3MF0 - chains A and B; structure by X-ray diffraction, 3.10 A resolution.

== Chain A (and B) ==
Protein: cGMP-specific 3', 5'-cyclic phosphodiesterase
From: Homo sapiens
Notes: EC 3.1.4.35; chain B of this document is another copy of the same molecule, construct and numbering; everything in this record applies to it too
UniProtKB: O76074 (PDE5A_HUMAN); residue numbers follow UniProt; this construct covers 89-518
Amino-acid sequence (432 residues; numbered 89 to 520; the number before each row is that of its first residue):
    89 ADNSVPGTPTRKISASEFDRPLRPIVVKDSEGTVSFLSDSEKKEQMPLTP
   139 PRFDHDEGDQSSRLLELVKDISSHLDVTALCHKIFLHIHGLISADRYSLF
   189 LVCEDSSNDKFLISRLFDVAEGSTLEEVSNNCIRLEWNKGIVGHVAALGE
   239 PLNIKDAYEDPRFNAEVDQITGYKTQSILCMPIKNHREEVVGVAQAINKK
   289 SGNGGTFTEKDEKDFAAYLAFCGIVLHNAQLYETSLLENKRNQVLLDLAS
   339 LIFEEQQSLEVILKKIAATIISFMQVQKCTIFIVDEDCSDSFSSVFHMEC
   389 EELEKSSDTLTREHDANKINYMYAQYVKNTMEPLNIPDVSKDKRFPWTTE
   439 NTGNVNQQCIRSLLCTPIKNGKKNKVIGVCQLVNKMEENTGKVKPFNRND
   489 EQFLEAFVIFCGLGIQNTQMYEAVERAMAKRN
Unresolved in the structure: 89-101, 128-145, 395-406, 436-445, 520 (chain B: 89-100, 131-146, 209-217, 395-408, 435-446)
Construct notes: engineered mutation S149 (Cys in O76074); expression tag (519-520)
Curated features (UniProtKB/Swiss-Prot):
  - modified residue: S102 (Phosphoserine)
What the authors report for this chain:
  - contacts within the chain: D107-S194 (hydrogen bond), R108-T322, R111-E326 (hydrogen bond), R111-R329 (hydrogen bond), S194-N485
  - post-translational modification sites: S102 (citing earlier work)
  - mutagenesis - C149S: increased expression

== Chain A / chain B interface ==
Residue-residue contacts (108; chain A residue first):
  E105(A) - K130(B)
  R111(A) - L324(B)
  F124(A) - Q331(B)  hydrogen bond (backbone-side chain)
  F124(A) - L334(B)  hydrophobic
  F124(A) - D335(B)  hydrogen bond (backbone-side chain)
  L125(A) - I101(B)  hydrophobic
  L125(A) - K328(B)
  L125(A) - Q331(B)
  L125(A) - V332(B)  hydrophobic
  L125(A) - D335(B)
  S126(A) - Q331(B)  hydrogen bond (backbone-side chain)
  D127(A) - K328(B)  salt bridge
  G146(A) - D147(B)
  G146(A) - S149(B)
  S149(A) - S150(B)
  S149(A) - L153(B)
  S150(A) - S149(B)
  L152(A) - L153(B)  hydrophobic
  L153(A) - S149(B)
  L153(A) - L152(B)  hydrophobic
  L153(A) - L153(B)  hydrophobic
  V156(A) - V156(B)  hydrophobic
  V156(A) - F309(B)  hydrophobic
  K157(A) - A308(B)
  K157(A) - F309(B)
  K157(A) - I312(B)
  S160(A) - I312(B)
  S160(A) - N316(B)  hydrogen bond (backbone-side chain)
  S161(A) - H274(B)
  S161(A) - I312(B)
  L163(A) - N316(B)
  H274(A) - S161(B)
  A308(A) - K157(B)
  F309(A) - L153(B)  hydrophobic
  F309(A) - K157(B)
  I312(A) - S160(B)
  N316(A) - S160(B)  hydrogen bond (side chain-backbone)
  N316(A) - L163(B)
  L319(A) - Y320(B)
  Y320(A) - L319(B)
  Y320(A) - Y320(B)  hydrophobic
  Y320(A) - S323(B)
  S323(A) - Y320(B)
  S323(A) - S323(B)  hydrogen bond
  L324(A) - R111(B)
  L324(A) - E129(B)
  E326(A) - N327(B)
  N327(A) - R111(B)
  N327(A) - S323(B)
  N327(A) - E326(B)
  N327(A) - N327(B)  hydrogen bond (side chain-backbone)
  N327(A) - N330(B)
  K328(A) - S126(B)
  K328(A) - D127(B)  hydrogen bond (side chain-backbone)
  K328(A) - E129(B)
  N330(A) - N327(B)  hydrogen bond
  N330(A) - N330(B)
  N330(A) - L334(B)
  Q331(A) - R111(B)
  Q331(A) - F124(B)  hydrogen bond (side chain-backbone)
  Q331(A) - L125(B)
  Q331(A) - S126(B)  hydrogen bond (side chain-backbone)
  Q331(A) - N330(B)
  L334(A) - F124(B)  hydrophobic
  L334(A) - N330(B)
  L334(A) - L334(B)  hydrophobic
  L334(A) - F498(B)  hydrophobic
  D335(A) - S123(B)  hydrogen bond
  D335(A) - F124(B)  hydrogen bond (side chain-backbone)
  D335(A) - L125(B)
  A337(A) - F498(B)  hydrophobic
  S338(A) - F124(B)
  S338(A) - F498(B)
  F341(A) - F341(B)  hydrophobic
  F341(A) - N505(B)
  E342(A) - K460(B)  salt bridge
  E342(A) - L501(B)
  E342(A) - Q504(B)  hydrogen bond (backbone-side chain)
  E342(A) - N505(B)  hydrogen bond (backbone-side chain)
  Q344(A) - F341(B)
  Q344(A) - Q344(B)  hydrogen bond
  Q344(A) - N505(B)
  Q345(A) - N505(B)
  Q345(A) - M508(B)
  G459(A) - E342(B)
  K460(A) - E342(B)  hydrogen bond (backbone-side chain)
  F498(A) - L334(B)  hydrophobic
  F498(A) - S338(B)
  L501(A) - S338(B)
  L501(A) - F341(B)
  Q504(A) - E342(B)  hydrogen bond (side chain-backbone)
  N505(A) - F341(B)
  N505(A) - E342(B)
  N505(A) - E343(B)
  N505(A) - Q344(B)  hydrogen bond
  N505(A) - Q345(B)  hydrogen bond
  M508(A) - Q345(B)
  M508(A) - Y509(B)
  Y509(A) - M508(B)
  Y509(A) - V512(B)  hydrophobic
  V512(A) - Y509(B)  hydrophobic
  V512(A) - V512(B)  hydrophobic
  E513(A) - V512(B)
  A515(A) - M516(B)  hydrophobic
  M516(A) - V512(B)  hydrophobic
  M516(A) - A515(B)  hydrophobic
  M516(A) - M516(B)  hydrogen bond (backbone-side chain)
  R519(A) - R519(B)
Interface residues without a listed pair, chain A (57 interface residues in all): I113, S123, L325, V332, L333, E343
Interface residues without a listed pair, chain B (56 interface residues in all): L333, G459, E513

== In short ==
The interface between chain A and chain B involves 57 residues on one side and 56 on the other, with 21
hydrogen bonds and 2 salt bridges. Polar contacts include D127(A)-K328(B), E342(A)-K460(B) and
F124(A)-Q331(B). From the paper: C149S of chain A increases expression; a modification site at S102(A).
Chain A and chain B are both cGMP-specific 3', 5'-cyclic phosphodiesterase (Homo sapiens); the structure,
Crystal structure of PDE5A GAF domain (89-518), was determined by X-ray diffraction together with 3LFV from
the same study.
